PDB entry 8WRO | electron microscopy, 3.90 A resolution | chains A and B of the 4 polymer chains in the assembly

== Chain A (and B) ==
Name: Spike glycoprotein, Fusion protein
Organism: Severe acute respiratory syndrome coronavirus 2
Notes: chain B of this document is another copy of the same molecule, construct and numbering; everything in this record applies to it too
UniProt: P0DTC2 (SPIKE_SARS2); aligned to UniProt positions 1-1205 over residues 1-1205 (the alignment contains insertions or deletions, so no single offset holds)
Chain sequence (1318 residues; numbered 1 to 1318; the number before each row is that of its first residue):
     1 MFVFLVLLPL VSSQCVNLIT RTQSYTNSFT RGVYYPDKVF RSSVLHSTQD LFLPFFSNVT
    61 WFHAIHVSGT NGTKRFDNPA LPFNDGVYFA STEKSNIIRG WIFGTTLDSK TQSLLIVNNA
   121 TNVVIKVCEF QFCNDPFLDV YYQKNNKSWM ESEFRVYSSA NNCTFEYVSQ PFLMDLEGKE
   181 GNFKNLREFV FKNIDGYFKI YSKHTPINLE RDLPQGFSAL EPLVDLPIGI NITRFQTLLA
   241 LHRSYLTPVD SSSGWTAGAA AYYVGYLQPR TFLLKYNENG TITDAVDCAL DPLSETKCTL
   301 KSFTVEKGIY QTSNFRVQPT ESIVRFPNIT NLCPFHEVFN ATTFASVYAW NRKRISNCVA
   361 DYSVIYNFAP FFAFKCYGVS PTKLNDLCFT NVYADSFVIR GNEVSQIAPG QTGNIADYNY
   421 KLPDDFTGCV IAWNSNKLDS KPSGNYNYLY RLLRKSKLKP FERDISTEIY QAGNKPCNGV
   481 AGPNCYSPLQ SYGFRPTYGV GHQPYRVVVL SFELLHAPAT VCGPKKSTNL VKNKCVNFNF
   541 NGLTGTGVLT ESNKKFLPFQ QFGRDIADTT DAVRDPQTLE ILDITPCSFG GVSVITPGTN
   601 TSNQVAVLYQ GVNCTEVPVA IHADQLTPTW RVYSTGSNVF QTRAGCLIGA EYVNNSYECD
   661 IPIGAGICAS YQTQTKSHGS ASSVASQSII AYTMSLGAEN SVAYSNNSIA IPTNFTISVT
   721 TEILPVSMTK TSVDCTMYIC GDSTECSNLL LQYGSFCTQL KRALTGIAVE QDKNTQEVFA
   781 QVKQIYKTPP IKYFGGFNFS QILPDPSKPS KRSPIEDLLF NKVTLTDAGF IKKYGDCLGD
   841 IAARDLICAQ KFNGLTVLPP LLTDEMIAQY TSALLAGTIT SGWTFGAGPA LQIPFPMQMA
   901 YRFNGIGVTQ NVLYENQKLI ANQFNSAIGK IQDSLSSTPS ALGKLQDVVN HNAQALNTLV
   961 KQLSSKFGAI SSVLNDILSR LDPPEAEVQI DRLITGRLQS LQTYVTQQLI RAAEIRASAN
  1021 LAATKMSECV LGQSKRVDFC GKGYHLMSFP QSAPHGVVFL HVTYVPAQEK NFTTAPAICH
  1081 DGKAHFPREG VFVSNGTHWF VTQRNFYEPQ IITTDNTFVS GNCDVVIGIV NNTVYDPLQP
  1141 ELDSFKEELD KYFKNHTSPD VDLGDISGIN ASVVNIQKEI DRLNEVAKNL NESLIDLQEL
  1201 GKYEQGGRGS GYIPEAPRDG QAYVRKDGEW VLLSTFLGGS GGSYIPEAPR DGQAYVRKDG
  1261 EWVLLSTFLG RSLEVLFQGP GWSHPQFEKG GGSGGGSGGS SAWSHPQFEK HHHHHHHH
Disordered / not traced: 1-13, 67-73, 141, 616-629, 673-686, 825-845, 1138-1318 (chain B: 1-13, 67-73, 141-148, 616-629, 673-686, 825-846, 1138-1318)
Cystine bridges: Cys-15/Cys-133, Cys-128/Cys-163, Cys-288/Cys-298, Cys-333/Cys-358, Cys-388/Cys-522, Cys-535/Cys-587, Cys-614/Cys-646, Cys-659/Cys-668, Cys-735/Cys-757, Cys-740/Cys-746, Cys-1029/Cys-1040, Cys-1079/Cys-1123
Differences from the reference sequence: variant Ile-19 (Thr in P0DTC2), Ser-24 (Ala27 in P0DTC2), Ala-80 (Val83 in P0DTC2), Asp-139 (Gly142 in P0DTC2), Gln-143 (His146 in P0DTC2), Glu-180 (Gln183 in P0DTC2), Glu-210 (Val213 in P0DTC2), Val-249 (Gly252 in P0DTC2), His-336 (Gly339 in P0DTC2), Thr-343 (Arg346 in P0DTC2), Ile-365 (Leu368 in P0DTC2), Phe-368 (Ser371 in P0DTC2), Pro-370 (Ser373 in P0DTC2), Phe-372 (Ser375 in P0DTC2), Ala-373 (Thr376 in P0DTC2), Asn-402 (Asp405 in P0DTC2), Ser-405 (Arg408 in P0DTC2), Asn-414 (Lys417 in P0DTC2), Lys-437 (Asn440 in P0DTC2), Pro-442 (Val445 in P0DTC2), Ser-443 (Gly446 in P0DTC2), Leu-453 (Phe456 in P0DTC2), Lys-457 (Asn460 in P0DTC2), Asn-474 (Ser477 in P0DTC2), Lys-475 (Thr478 in P0DTC2), Ala-481 (Glu484 in P0DTC2), Ser-487 (Phe490 in P0DTC2), Arg-495 (Gln498 in P0DTC2), Tyr-498 (Asn501 in P0DTC2), His-502 (Tyr505 in P0DTC2), Gly-611 (Asp614 in P0DTC2), Tyr-652 (His655 in P0DTC2), Lys-676 (Asn679 in P0DTC2), His-678 (Pro681 in P0DTC2), Lys-761 (Asn764 in P0DTC2), Tyr-793 (Asp796 in P0DTC2), His-951 (Gln954 in P0DTC2), Lys-966 (Asn969 in P0DTC2), Pro-983 (Lys986 in P0DTC2), Pro-984 (Val987 in P0DTC2); conflict Pro-483 (Phe486 in P0DTC2), Gly-679 (Arg682 in P0DTC2), Ser-680 (Arg683 in P0DTC2), Ser-682 (Arg685 in P0DTC2), Pro-814 (Phe817 in P0DTC2), Thr-826 (Ala829 in P0DTC2), Lys-833 (Gln836 in P0DTC2), Pro-889 (Ala892 in P0DTC2), Pro-896 (Ala899 in P0DTC2), Pro-939 (Ala942 in P0DTC2)
Curated features (UniProtKB/Swiss-Prot):
  - glycosylation (N-linked (GlcNAc...) asparagine): Asn-17 (complex), Asn-122 (hybrid), Asn-331 (complex), Asn-603 (hybrid)

== Interface between chain A and chain B ==
Contacting residue pairs (93; chain A residue first):
  Asn-314(A) / Asp-734(B)  hydrogen bond
  Arg-316(A) / Met-737(B)
  Thr-544(A) / Asn-975(B)
  Lys-555(A) / Glu-278(B)  hydrogen bond (side chain-backbone)
  Lys-555(A) / Asn-279(B)
  Phe-556(A) / Phe-40(B)  hydrophobic
  Phe-556(A) / Asn-279(B)
  Leu-557(A) / Gly-280(B)
  Phe-559(A) / Lys-38(B)  hydrogen bond (backbone-side chain)
  Phe-559(A) / Glu-221(B)
  Gln-560(A) / Lys-38(B)  hydrogen bond (side chain-backbone)
  Gln-560(A) / Val-39(B)
  Gln-560(A) / Phe-40(B)
  Gln-561(A) / Lys-38(B)
  Phe-562(A) / Lys-38(B)
  Phe-562(A) / Val-39(B)
  Phe-562(A) / Phe-40(B)  hydrogen bond (backbone-backbone)
  Gly-563(A) / Phe-40(B)
  Arg-564(A) / Phe-40(B)  hydrogen bond (backbone-backbone)
  Arg-564(A) / Arg-41(B)
  Asp-565(A) / Ala-849(B)
  Ala-567(A) / Val-960(B)
  Asp-568(A) / Lys-961(B)
  Thr-585(A) / Phe-852(B)
  Pro-586(A) / Phe-852(B)
  Ser-588(A) / Phe-852(B)
  Phe-589(A) / Lys-851(B)
  Phe-589(A) / Phe-852(B)  hydrophobic
  Phe-589(A) / Asn-853(B)
  Phe-589(A) / Gly-854(B)
  Gln-610(A) / Leu-858(B)
  Ala-644(A) / Pro-859(B)  hydrophobic
  Ala-665(A) / Pro-860(B)
  Ala-665(A) / Leu-861(B)  hydrogen bond (backbone-backbone)
  Ala-665(A) / Thr-863(B)
  Gly-666(A) / Leu-861(B)  hydrogen bond (backbone-backbone)
  Met-694(A) / Leu-861(B)  hydrophobic
  Met-694(A) / Met-866(B)  hydrophobic
  Leu-696(A) / Ile-785(B)
  Leu-696(A) / Gln-869(B)
  Leu-696(A) / Tyr-870(B)  hydrophobic
  Ala-698(A) / Gln-784(B)  hydrogen bond (backbone-side chain)
  Ala-698(A) / Ile-785(B)
  Glu-699(A) / Gln-784(B)
  Glu-699(A) / Ile-785(B)
  Glu-699(A) / Lys-787(B)
  Asn-700(A) / Gln-784(B)
  Asn-700(A) / Ile-785(B)  hydrogen bond (backbone-backbone)
  Asn-700(A) / Tyr-786(B)
  Asn-700(A) / Lys-787(B)  hydrogen bond (backbone-side chain)
  Ser-701(A) / Lys-787(B)
  Val-702(A) / Thr-880(B)
  Val-702(A) / Gln-892(B)
  Ala-703(A) / Gln-892(B)  hydrogen bond (backbone-side chain)
  Tyr-704(A) / Phe-794(B)
  Tyr-704(A) / Thr-880(B)
  Tyr-704(A) / Ile-893(B)
  Tyr-704(A) / Phe-895(B)
  Asn-706(A) / Tyr-793(B)
  Asn-706(A) / Pro-894(B)
  Ser-708(A) / Gln-892(B)
  Ser-708(A) / Pro-894(B)
  Ile-709(A) / Gln-892(B)
  Ile-709(A) / Ile-893(B)  hydrophobic
  Ala-710(A) / Gln-892(B)
  Gln-954(A) / Arg-762(B)
  Thr-958(A) / Gln-759(B)
  Gln-962(A) / Tyr-753(B)
  Gln-962(A) / Ser-755(B)  hydrogen bond
  Gln-962(A) / Phe-756(B)
  Lys-966(A) / Gln-752(B)
  Phe-967(A) / Tyr-753(B)  hydrophobic
  Thr-1003(A) / Gln-759(B)
  Thr-1003(A) / Gln-1002(B)  hydrogen bond
  Gln-1007(A) / Leu-1009(B)
  Ile-1010(A) / Ile-1010(B)  hydrophobic
  Glu-1014(A) / Arg-1016(B)
  Arg-1036(A) / Glu-1028(B)  salt bridge
  Arg-1036(A) / Arg-1036(B)
  Val-1037(A) / Ser-1027(B)  hydrogen bond (backbone-side chain)
  Asp-1038(A) / Ser-1027(B)
  Gly-1043(A) / Ala-887(B)
  Val-1065(A) / Ala-887(B)
  Pro-1066(A) / Pro-889(B)
  Pro-1076(A) / Tyr-914(B)
  Phe-1086(A) / Asn-911(B)
  Phe-1086(A) / Tyr-914(B)  hydrophobic
  Pro-1087(A) / Gln-910(B)
  Val-1091(A) / Met-897(B)  hydrophobic
  Val-1091(A) / Tyr-901(B)
  Arg-1104(A) / Tyr-901(B)  hydrogen bond
  Phe-1118(A) / Thr-909(B)
  Ser-1120(A) / Asn-911(B)
Also at the interface, not in a pair above, chain A (78 interface residues in all): Gln-311, Thr-546, Lys-554, Ile-566, Pro-662, Gly-664, Asn-707, Pro-712, Ser-965, Gly-968, Thr-1006, Lys-1042, Tyr-1044, Ala-1067, Glu-1069, Thr-1074, Gly-1090, Val-1125, Val-1126, Ile-1127
Also at the interface, not in a pair above, chain B (75 interface residues in all): Tyr-35, Asp-37, Val-44, Pro-222, Ser-732, Asp-742, Lys-761, Thr-856, Trp-883, Gly-886, Leu-891, Asn-904, Glu-915, Gln-917, Ser-964, Thr-1006, Gly-1032

== Overview ==
The interface between chain A and chain B involves 78 residues on one side and 75 on the other; the contacts
include 16 hydrogen bonds and 1 salt bridge. Polar contacts include Arg-1036(A)/Glu-1028(B),
Asn-314(A)/Asp-734(B) and Lys-555(A)/Glu-278(B).
Chain A and chain B are both Spike glycoprotein, Fusion protein (Severe acute respiratory syndrome coronavirus
2); the structure, XBB.1.5.10 spike protein in complex with ACE2, was determined by electron microscopy
together with 8WTD, 8WTJ, 8WRM, 8WRH and 8WRL from the same study.
